8OVX - chains P and Q of the 6 polymer chains in the assembly; structure by electron microscopy, 3.40 A resolution.

Chain P:
Name: Inner kinetochore subunit CTF19
Organism: Saccharomyces cerevisiae
Reference sequence: Q02732 (CENPP_YEAST); numbering as in UniProt (aligned over 1-369)
Sequence (369 residues; each row starts with the number of its first residue):
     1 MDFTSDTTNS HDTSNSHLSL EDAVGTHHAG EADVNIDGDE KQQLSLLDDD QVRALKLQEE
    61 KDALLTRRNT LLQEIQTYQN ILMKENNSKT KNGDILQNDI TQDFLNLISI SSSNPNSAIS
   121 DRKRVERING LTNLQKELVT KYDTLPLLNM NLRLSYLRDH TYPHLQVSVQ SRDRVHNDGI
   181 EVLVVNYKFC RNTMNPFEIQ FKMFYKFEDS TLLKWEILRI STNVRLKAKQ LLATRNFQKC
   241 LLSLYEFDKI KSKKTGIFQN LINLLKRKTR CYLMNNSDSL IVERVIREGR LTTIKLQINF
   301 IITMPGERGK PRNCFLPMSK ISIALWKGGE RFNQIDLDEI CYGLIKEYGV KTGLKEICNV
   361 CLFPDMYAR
Disordered / not traced: 1-152, 177-178, 286-292, 308-313, 367-369

Chain Q:
Name: Inner kinetochore subunit OKP1
Organism: Saccharomyces cerevisiae
Reference sequence: P53298 (CENPQ_YEAST); numbering as in UniProt (aligned over 1-406)
Sequence (406 residues; row label = number of the first residue in the row):
     1 MAADRDNFLQ NIENDSINNG QAMDLSPNRS SSESDSSILM NVNDIKTLRL DVAPEAKSTQ
    61 SKKSLFYENS DDAEEGEIEE RTNKEEGQYH HKGSKQLRFE VGKESTGKLQ SHLSDGSATS
   121 GEGNVRPWEF RKVIQAEYRE RLPRNYELKH WKKPSKIMIG SILRLLETNT VSALDSVFEK
   181 YEKEMNQMTH GDNNEVKRIY SKKERLLEII LTKIKKKLRQ AKFPSRISER DLDIEYIYSK
   241 RQFIQNRYSQ ELQNNERLEA ILSREQNLLE ETRKLCMNLK TNNKKRLTEK LIQKDLHPVL
   301 NKAMEYTYGL ESTNGFMHPD GPVTFRNDSH ELNLMLNDPI KSTADVRLDK EEVLSLLPSL
   361 KEYTKKSKEL KETMGQMISD SHEEEIKEVF VPHHESHQDK TEEDIH
Disordered / not traced: 1-276, 304-319, 392-406
UniProt features mapped onto this chain:
  - region: Met317 to Ile340 (CTF19-MCM21 binding motif)
  - modified residue: Ser70 (Phosphoserine)

How chain P and chain Q interact:
Pairs across the interface - 42 pairs, chain P then chain Q:
  Glu246(P) - Glu331(Q)
  Glu246(P) - Asn333(Q)  hydrogen bond
  Lys249(P) - Glu331(Q)  salt bridge
  Ile250(P) - Leu332(Q)
  Ile250(P) - Asn333(Q)
  Lys253(P) - Glu331(Q)  salt bridge
  Phe300(P) - Leu332(Q)  hydrophobic
  Leu316(P) - Asn333(Q)
  Pro317(P) - Asn333(Q)
  Met318(P) - Met335(Q)  hydrophobic
  Ser319(P) - Leu332(Q)  hydrogen bond (side chain-backbone)
  Ser319(P) - Asn333(Q)  hydrogen bond (side chain-backbone)
  Ser319(P) - Leu334(Q)
  Ser319(P) - Met335(Q)
  Ile321(P) - Leu334(Q)  hydrophobic
  Ile321(P) - Asn337(Q)  hydrogen bond (backbone-side chain)
  Ser322(P) - Asn337(Q)  hydrogen bond
  Ile323(P) - Asn337(Q)
  Asp338(P) - Asn337(Q)
  Tyr342(P) - Leu336(Q)  hydrophobic
  Tyr342(P) - Pro339(Q)
  Ile345(P) - Phe325(Q)
  Ile345(P) - Leu336(Q)  hydrophobic
  Lys346(P) - Pro322(Q)
  Lys346(P) - Phe325(Q)
  Glu347(P) - Gly321(Q)
  Glu347(P) - Pro322(Q)
  Tyr348(P) - His297(Q)  hydrogen bond (side chain-backbone)
  Tyr348(P) - Pro298(Q)  hydrogen bond (side chain-backbone)
  Tyr348(P) - Val299(Q)  hydrogen bond (side chain-backbone)
  Tyr348(P) - Leu300(Q)  hydrogen bond (side chain-backbone)
  Tyr348(P) - Asn301(Q)  hydrogen bond (side chain-backbone)
  Tyr348(P) - Lys302(Q)
  Tyr348(P) - Gly321(Q)
  Tyr348(P) - Thr324(Q)
  Gly349(P) - Asp328(Q)
  Val350(P) - Asp328(Q)  hydrogen bond (backbone-side chain)
  Val350(P) - Leu334(Q)  hydrophobic
  Thr352(P) - Asn301(Q)
  Asp365(P) - Leu296(Q)
  Met366(P) - Leu296(Q)  hydrophobic
  Met366(P) - His297(Q)
Interface residues without a listed pair, chain P (28 interface residues in all): Gln334, Ile335, Leu344, Glu356, Asn359
Interface residues without a listed pair, chain Q (22 interface residues in all): His330, Ile340

In short:
28 residues of chain P and 22 residues of chain Q are in contact; the contacts include 11 hydrogen bonds and 2
salt bridges. Polar pairs include Lys249(P)-Glu331(Q), Lys253(P)-Glu331(Q) and Glu246(P)-Asn333(Q).
Here chain P is Inner kinetochore subunit CTF19 and chain Q is Inner kinetochore subunit OKP1, both from
Saccharomyces cerevisiae. Entry 8OVX (Cryo-EM structure of yeast CENP-OPQU+ bound to the CENP-A N-terminus)
was determined by electron microscopy together with 8OVW, 8OW0 and 8OW1 from the same study.
